PDB entry 9N4Z | electron microscopy, 3.00 A resolution | chains LE and RE of the 204 polymer chains in the assembly

[Chain LE (and RE)]
Protein: Flagellar motor switch protein FliM
From: Salmonella enterica subsp. enterica serovar Typhimurium
Notes: chain RE of this document is another copy of the same molecule, construct and numbering; everything in this record applies to it too
Reference sequence: P26418 (FLIM_SALTY); numbering as in UniProt (aligned over 1-334)
Amino-acid sequence (334 residues; row label = number of the first residue in the row):
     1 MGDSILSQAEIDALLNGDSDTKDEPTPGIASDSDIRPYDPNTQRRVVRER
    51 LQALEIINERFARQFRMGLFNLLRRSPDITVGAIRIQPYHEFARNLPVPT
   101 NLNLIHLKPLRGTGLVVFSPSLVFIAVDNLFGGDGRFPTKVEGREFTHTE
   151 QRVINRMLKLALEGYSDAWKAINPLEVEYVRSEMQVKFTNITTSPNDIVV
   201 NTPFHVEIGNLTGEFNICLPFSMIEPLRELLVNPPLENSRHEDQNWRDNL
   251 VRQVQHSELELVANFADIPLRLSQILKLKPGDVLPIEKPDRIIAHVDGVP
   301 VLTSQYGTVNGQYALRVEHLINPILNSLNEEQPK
Not modelled in the structure: 1-32, 324-334
Swiss-Prot annotation at these positions:
  - mutagenesis: Asn-155 (N155E: Altered motor bias with clockwise rotation, partially suppresses a yhjH disruption), Leu-160 (L160D: Altered motor bias with clockwise rotation, partially suppresses a yhjH disruption)

[Interface between chain LE and chain RE]
Pairs across the interface - 21 pairs, chain LE then chain RE:
  Leu-104(LE) with Glu-237(RE)
  Arg-111(LE) with Asn-245(RE)
  Thr-113(LE) with Glu-237(RE), hydrogen bond (side chain-backbone)
  Glu-145(LE) with Arg-63(RE), salt bridge
  Arg-181(LE) with Arg-60(RE); Glu-237(RE), salt bridge
  Glu-183(LE) with Arg-60(RE), salt bridge
  Lys-187(LE) with Ile-56(RE); Glu-59(RE)
  Phe-188(LE) with Ile-56(RE), hydrophobic; Glu-59(RE); Arg-60(RE); Glu-237(RE)
  Thr-189(LE) with Glu-237(RE)
  Asn-190(LE) with Pro-234(RE); Pro-235(RE), hydrogen bond (side chain-backbone); Leu-236(RE); Glu-237(RE), hydrogen bond (backbone-backbone)
  Ile-191(LE) with Glu-237(RE)
  Thr-192(LE) with Leu-236(RE)
  Thr-193(LE) with Leu-236(RE)

[Summary]
13 residues of chain LE face 9 of chain RE across their interface; the contacts include 3 hydrogen bonds and 3
salt bridges. Polar pairs include Glu-145(LE)/Arg-63(RE), Arg-181(LE)/Glu-237(RE) and Glu-183(LE)/Arg-60(RE).
Curated annotation (UniProt) lists 2 mutagenesis sites on chain LE.
Both chains are Flagellar motor switch protein FliM (Salmonella enterica subsp. enterica serovar Typhimurium).
Entry 9N4Z (CCW Flagellar Switch Complex - FliF, FliG, FliM, and FliN forming 34-mer C-ring from Salmonella)
was determined by electron microscopy together with 9N49 from the same study.
